PDB entry 4IRQ | X-ray diffraction, 2.30 A resolution | chain A

Chain A:
Protein: Beta-1,4-galactosyltransferase 7
Organism: Homo sapiens
Notes: EC 2.4.1.-, 2.4.1.133
Reference sequence: Q9UBV7 (B4GT7_HUMAN); residues 81-327 here = UniProt positions 81-327
Chain sequence (251 residues; numbered 77 to 327; the number before each row is that of its first residue):
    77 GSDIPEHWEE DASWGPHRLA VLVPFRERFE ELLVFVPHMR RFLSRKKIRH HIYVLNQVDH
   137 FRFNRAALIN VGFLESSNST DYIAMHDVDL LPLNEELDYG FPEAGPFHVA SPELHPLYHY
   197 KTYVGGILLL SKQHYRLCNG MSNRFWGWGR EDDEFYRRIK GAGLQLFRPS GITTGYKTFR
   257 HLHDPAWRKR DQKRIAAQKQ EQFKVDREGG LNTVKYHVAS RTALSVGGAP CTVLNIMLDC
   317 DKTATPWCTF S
Unresolved in the structure: 77-81
Sequence notes: expression tag (77-80)
Swiss-Prot annotation at these positions:
  - binding site (UDP-alpha-D-galactose): P100 to R104, F139 to R141, V164, D165, Y194, W224, H257 to H259, R266
  - binding site (Mn(2+)): D165, H257
  - binding site (N-acetyl-D-glucosamine): R226 to D229
  - glycosylation: N154 (N-linked (GlcNAc...) asparagine)
  - natural variant: A186 (A186D: In EDSSPD1), L206 (L206P: In EDSSPD1)
Cystine bridges: C316-C324
Metal / ion sites: Mn2+: D165, H257, H259 (together with UDP)
Residues lining bound ligands: UDP (uridine-5'-diphosphate): P100, F101, R102, R104, F139, R141, D163, V164, D165, Y194, Y199, W224, H257, H259, R266
Reported in the primary citation:
  - conformationally variable residues (loop rearrangement, order/disorder transition, side-chain flip): G223 to W224, E227, D228, D260 to G285
  - binding site for UDP: W224
  - catalytic residues: D228 (proposed by the authors, not directly observed)
  - binding site for 2-amino-2-hydroxymethyl-propane-1,3-diol: E227, D228
  - mutagenesis - D228N: abolished catalytic activity
  - Mn2+ coordination: D165, H257, H259
  - mutagenesis - D165E (4-fold): decreased binding to UDP-galactose (citing earlier work)
  - mutagenesis - D165E (6-fold): decreased binding to 4-methylumbelliferone-beta-d-xylopyranoside (citing earlier work)
  - binding site for UDP: Y194 (proposed by the authors, not directly observed)
  - binding site for 2-amino-2-hydroxymethyl-propane-1,3-diol: Y199 (proposed by the authors, not directly observed)
  - disease-associated variants - R270C: unchanged binding to UDP-galactose (citing earlier work)
  - disease-associated variants - R270C (6-fold): decreased binding to 4-nitrophenyl-beta-d-xylose (citing earlier work)

In short:
Bound to chain A: UDP. D165, H257 and H259 coordinate Mn2+. Curated annotation (UniProt) lists 16
UDP-alpha-D-galactose-binding residues, Mn2+-binding residues D165 and H257 and 4
N-acetyl-D-glucosamine-binding residues. The paper reports the catalytic residue D228; D228N abolishes
catalytic activity; 3 substitutions were tested in all.
Chain A is Beta-1,4-galactosyltransferase 7 (Homo sapiens); the structure, Crystal structure of catalytic
domain of human beta1,4galactosyltransferase 7 in closed conformation in complex with manganese ..., was
determined by X-ray diffraction together with 4IRP, 4LW3, 4LW6 and 4M4K from the same study.
